PDB entry 5BVH | X-ray diffraction, 1.53 A resolution | chains B and D of the 4 polymer chains in the assembly

# Chain B (and D)
Molecule: Nitrogenase molybdenum-iron protein beta chain
Source organism: Azotobacter vinelandii
Notes: EC 1.18.6.1; chain D of this document is another copy of the same molecule, construct and numbering; everything in this record applies to it too
Reference sequence: P07329 (NIFK_AZOVI); numbering as in UniProt (aligned over 1-523)
Chain sequence (523 residues; numbered 1 to 523; the number before each row is that of its first residue):
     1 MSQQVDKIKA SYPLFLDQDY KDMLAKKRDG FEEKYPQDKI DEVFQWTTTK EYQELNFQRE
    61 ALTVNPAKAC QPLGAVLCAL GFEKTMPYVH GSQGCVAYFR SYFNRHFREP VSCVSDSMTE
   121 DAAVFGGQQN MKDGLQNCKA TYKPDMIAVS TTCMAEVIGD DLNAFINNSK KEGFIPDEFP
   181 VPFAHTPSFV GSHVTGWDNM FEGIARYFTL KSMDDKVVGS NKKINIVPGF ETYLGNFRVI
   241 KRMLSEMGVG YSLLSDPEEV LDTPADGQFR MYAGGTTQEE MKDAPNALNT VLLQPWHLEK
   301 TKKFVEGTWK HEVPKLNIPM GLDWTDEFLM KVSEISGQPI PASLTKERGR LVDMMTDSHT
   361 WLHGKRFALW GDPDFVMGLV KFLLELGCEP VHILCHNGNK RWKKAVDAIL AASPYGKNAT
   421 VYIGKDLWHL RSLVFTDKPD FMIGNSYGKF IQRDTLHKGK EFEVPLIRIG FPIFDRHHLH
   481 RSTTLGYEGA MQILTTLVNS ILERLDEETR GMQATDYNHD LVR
Not modelled in the structure: 1
Ion coordination: fe(8)-S(7) cluster Fe: Cys70, Cys95, Cys153 (shared with 3 residues of chain A); Fe2+ site 1: Arg108, Glu109 (shared with Asp353(D), Asp357(D) of chain D); Fe2+ site 2: Asp353, Asp357 (shared with Arg108(D), Glu109(D) of chain D)
Residues lining bound ligands: fe(8)-S(7) cluster (CLF): Cys70, Pro72, Ser92, Gly94, Cys95, Tyr98, Phe99, Thr152, Cys153, Ser188
Swiss-Prot annotation at these positions:
  - binding site ([8Fe-7S] cluster): Cys70, Cys95, Cys153, Ser188

# How chain B and chain D interact
Residue-residue contacts (127):
  Ser11(B) - Tyr517(D)  hydrogen bond (backbone-side chain)
  Ser11(B) - Asn518(D)
  Tyr12(B) - Glu508(D)  hydrogen bond
  Tyr12(B) - Thr509(D)
  Tyr12(B) - Tyr517(D)
  Tyr12(B) - Asn518(D)
  Phe15(B) - Tyr517(D)
  Leu16(B) - Ala514(D)
  Lys34(B) - Gln513(D)  hydrogen bond
  Gln37(B) - Gln513(D)  hydrogen bond
  Arg108(B) - Asp357(D)
  Arg108(B) - Arg523(D)  hydrogen bond (side chain-backbone)
  Glu109(B) - Asp353(D)
  Arg238(B) - Arg350(D)
  Glu259(B) - Lys346(D)  salt bridge
  Glu259(B) - Arg350(D)  salt bridge
  Asp262(B) - Arg350(D)  salt bridge
  Pro264(B) - Lys346(D)
  Pro264(B) - Gly349(D)
  Ala265(B) - Gly349(D)  hydrogen bond (backbone-backbone)
  Ala265(B) - Val352(D)
  Ala265(B) - Asp353(D)
  Lys346(B) - Glu259(D)  salt bridge
  Lys346(B) - Pro264(D)
  Gly349(B) - Pro264(D)
  Gly349(B) - Ala265(D)  hydrogen bond (backbone-backbone)
  Arg350(B) - Arg238(D)
  Arg350(B) - Glu259(D)  salt bridge
  Arg350(B) - Asp262(D)  salt bridge
  Val352(B) - Ala265(D)
  Asp353(B) - Glu109(D)
  Asp353(B) - Ala265(D)
  Met354(B) - His478(D)
  Met354(B) - Arg481(D)
  Asp357(B) - Arg108(D)
  Asp357(B) - His477(D)
  Asp357(B) - His478(D)
  Ser358(B) - His477(D)  hydrogen bond
  Ser358(B) - His478(D)  hydrogen bond
  Trp361(B) - His477(D)
  Ser446(B) - Leu521(D)
  Tyr447(B) - Leu521(D)  hydrophobic
  Lys449(B) - Asp506(D)  salt bridge
  Lys449(B) - His519(D)
  Lys449(B) - Asp520(D)  hydrogen bond (side chain-backbone)
  Phe450(B) - His519(D)
  Gln452(B) - Arg510(D)
  Arg453(B) - Arg510(D)
  Arg453(B) - Met512(D)  hydrogen bond
  Arg453(B) - Asp516(D)  salt bridge
  Asp454(B) - Met512(D)
  Leu456(B) - Arg510(D)
  His457(B) - Met512(D)
  Glu463(B) - Arg510(D)
  Arg468(B) - Asp506(D)  salt bridge
  Phe474(B) - Leu521(D)
  Phe474(B) - Val522(D)
  Phe474(B) - Arg523(D)  hydrogen bond (backbone-backbone)
  Asp475(B) - Leu502(D)
  Asp475(B) - Asp506(D)
  Asp475(B) - Leu521(D)
  Asp475(B) - Arg523(D)
  Arg476(B) - Asn499(D)
  Arg476(B) - Glu503(D)
  Arg476(B) - Asp506(D)  salt bridge
  His477(B) - Asp357(D)
  His477(B) - Ser358(D)  hydrogen bond
  His477(B) - Trp361(D)
  His477(B) - Thr495(D)
  His477(B) - Val498(D)
  His477(B) - Asn499(D)
  His477(B) - Leu502(D)
  His477(B) - Arg523(D)  hydrogen bond (side chain-backbone)
  His478(B) - Met354(D)
  His478(B) - Asp357(D)
  His478(B) - Ser358(D)  hydrogen bond
  His478(B) - Leu494(D)
  His478(B) - Thr495(D)
  Leu479(B) - Asn499(D)
  Arg481(B) - Met354(D)
  Arg481(B) - Met491(D)
  Met491(B) - Arg481(D)
  Leu494(B) - His478(D)
  Thr495(B) - His477(D)
  Thr495(B) - His478(D)
  Val498(B) - His477(D)
  Asn499(B) - Arg476(D)
  Asn499(B) - His477(D)  hydrogen bond (side chain-backbone)
  Asn499(B) - Leu479(D)
  Leu502(B) - Asp475(D)
  Leu502(B) - His477(D)
  Glu503(B) - Arg476(D)
  Glu503(B) - Glu503(D)
  Asp506(B) - Lys449(D)  salt bridge
  Asp506(B) - Arg468(D)  salt bridge
  Asp506(B) - Asp475(D)
  Asp506(B) - Arg476(D)  salt bridge
  Glu508(B) - Tyr12(D)  hydrogen bond
  Thr509(B) - Tyr12(D)
  Arg510(B) - Gln452(D)
  Arg510(B) - Arg453(D)
  Arg510(B) - Leu456(D)
  Arg510(B) - Glu463(D)  salt bridge
  Met512(B) - Arg453(D)
  Met512(B) - Asp454(D)
  Met512(B) - His457(D)
  Gln513(B) - Lys34(D)  hydrogen bond
  Gln513(B) - Gln37(D)  hydrogen bond
  Ala514(B) - Leu16(D)
  Asp516(B) - Arg453(D)  salt bridge
  Tyr517(B) - Ser11(D)  hydrogen bond (side chain-backbone)
  Tyr517(B) - Tyr12(D)
  Tyr517(B) - Phe15(D)
  Asn518(B) - Ser11(D)
  Asn518(B) - Tyr12(D)
  His519(B) - Lys449(D)
  His519(B) - Phe450(D)
  Asp520(B) - Lys449(D)  hydrogen bond (backbone-side chain)
  Leu521(B) - Ser446(D)
  Leu521(B) - Tyr447(D)  hydrophobic
  Leu521(B) - Phe474(D)
  Leu521(B) - Asp475(D)
  Val522(B) - Phe474(D)
  Arg523(B) - Arg108(D)  hydrogen bond (backbone-side chain)
  Arg523(B) - Phe474(D)  hydrogen bond (backbone-backbone)
  Arg523(B) - Asp475(D)
  Arg523(B) - His477(D)  hydrogen bond (backbone-side chain)
Also at the interface, not in a pair above, chain B (68 interface residues in all): Pro13, Arg105, Glu258, Thr263, Leu505, Thr515
Also at the interface, not in a pair above, chain D (68 interface residues in all): Pro13, Arg105, Glu258, Thr263, Leu505, Thr515

# Overview
The chain B/chain D interface involves 68 residues from each chain, with 24 hydrogen bonds and 15 salt
bridges. Among the polar pairs are Glu259(B)-Lys346(D), Glu259(B)-Arg350(D) and Asp262(B)-Arg350(D). Chain B
binds fe(8)-S(7) cluster. Curated annotation (UniProt) lists 4 [8Fe-7S] cluster-binding residues on chain B.
Chain B and chain D are both Nitrogenase molybdenum-iron protein beta chain (Azotobacter vinelandii); the
structure, CO-bound form of Selenium incorporated nitrogenase MoFe-protein (Av1-Se-CO) from A. vinelandii, was
determined by X-ray diffraction (same publication as 5BVG).
